PDB entry 4U2T | X-ray diffraction, 1.22 A resolution | chain A

[Chain A]
Protein: Cholesterol oxidase
Organism: Streptomyces sp
Notes: EC 1.1.3.6, 5.3.3.1
UniProt: P12676 (CHOD_STRS0); residues 6-509 here correspond to UniProt positions 43-546 (UniProt number = residue number + 37)
Amino-acid sequence (510 residues; each row starts with the number of its first residue):
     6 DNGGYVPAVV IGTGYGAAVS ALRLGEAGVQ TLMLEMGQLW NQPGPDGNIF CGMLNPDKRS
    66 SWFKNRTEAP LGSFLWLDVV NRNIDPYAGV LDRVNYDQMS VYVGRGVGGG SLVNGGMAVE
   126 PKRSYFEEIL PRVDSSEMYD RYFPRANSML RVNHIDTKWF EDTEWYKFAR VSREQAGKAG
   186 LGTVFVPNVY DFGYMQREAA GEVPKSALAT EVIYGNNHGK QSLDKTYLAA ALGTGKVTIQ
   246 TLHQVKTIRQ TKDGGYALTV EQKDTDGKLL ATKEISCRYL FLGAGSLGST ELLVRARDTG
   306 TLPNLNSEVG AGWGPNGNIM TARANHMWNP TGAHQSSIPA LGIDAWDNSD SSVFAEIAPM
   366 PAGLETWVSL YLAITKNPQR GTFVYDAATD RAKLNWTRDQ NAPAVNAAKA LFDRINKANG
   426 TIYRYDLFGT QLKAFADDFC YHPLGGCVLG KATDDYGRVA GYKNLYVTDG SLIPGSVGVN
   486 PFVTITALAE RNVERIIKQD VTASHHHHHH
Not modelled in the structure: 6-8, 508-515
Differences from the reference sequence: expression tag (510-515)
Residues lining bound ligands: FAD (flavin-adenine dinucleotide): Ile16, Gly17, Thr18, Gly19, Tyr20, Gly21, Leu39, Glu40, Met41, Gly42, Leu96, Tyr107, Val108, Gly109, Arg110, Gly111, Gly114, Gly115, Ser116, Val118, Asn119, Gly120, Gly121, Met122, Ile218, His248, Gln249, Val250, Gly288, Ala289, Gly290, Ser291, Gly293, Leu297, Tyr446, His447, Asp474, Gly475, Asn485, Pro486, Phe487, Ile490
From the paper describing this entry:
  - catalytic residues: Gly120 (proposed by the authors, not directly observed)
  - catalytic residues: Glu361, His447 (citing earlier work)

[Summary]
Bound to chain A: flavin-adenine dinucleotide. The paper reports catalytic residues Gly120, Glu361 and His447.
Chain A is Cholesterol oxidase (Streptomyces sp); the structure, Cholesterol oxidase in the oxidised state
complexed with isopropanol, was determined by X-ray diffraction, deposited together with 4U2L and 4U2S.
